PDB entry 1JLY | X-ray diffraction, 2.20 A resolution | chains A and B

Chain A (and B):
Molecule: Agglutinin
Source organism: Amaranthus caudatus
Notes: chain B of this document is another copy of the same molecule, construct and numbering; everything in this record applies to it too
Reference sequence: Q71QF2 (Q71QF2_AMACA); residues 1-303 here correspond to UniProt positions 2-304 (UniProt number = residue number + 1)
Amino-acid sequence (304 residues; numbered 0 to 303; the number before each row is that of its first residue; numbering starts at 0):
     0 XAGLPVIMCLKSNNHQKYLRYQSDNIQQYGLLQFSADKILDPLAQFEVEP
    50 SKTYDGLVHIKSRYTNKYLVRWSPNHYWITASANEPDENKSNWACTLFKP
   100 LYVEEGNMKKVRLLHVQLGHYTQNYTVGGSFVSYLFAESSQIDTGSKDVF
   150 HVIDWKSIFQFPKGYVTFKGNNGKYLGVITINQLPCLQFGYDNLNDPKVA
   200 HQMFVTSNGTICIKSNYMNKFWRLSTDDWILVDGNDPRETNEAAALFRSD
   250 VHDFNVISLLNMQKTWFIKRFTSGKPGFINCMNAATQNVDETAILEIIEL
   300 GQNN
Not modelled in the structure: 300-303
Sequence notes: conflict H14 (Asn15 in Q71QF2), Q122 (Glu123 in Q71QF2), G163 (Thr164 in Q71QF2), D227 (Asn228 in Q71QF2), G276 (Glu277 in Q71QF2), N287 (Ile288 in Q71QF2), Q301 (Ser302 in Q71QF2)
Modified / non-standard residues: FOR (formyl group) at position 0

How chain A and chain B interact:
Contacting residue pairs - 103 pairs, chain A then chain B:
  I6(A) - N65(B)
  N24(A) - D249(B)  hydrogen bond
  N24(A) - H251(B)
  N24(A) - N287(B)
  N24(A) - V288(B)  hydrogen bond (backbone-backbone)
  I25(A) - F266(B)
  I25(A) - N287(B)
  Q26(A) - L259(B)
  Q26(A) - T264(B)  hydrogen bond (side chain-backbone)
  Q26(A) - W265(B)
  Q26(A) - F266(B)
  Q26(A) - Q286(B)  hydrogen bond
  Q26(A) - N287(B)  hydrogen bond (backbone-side chain)
  Y28(A) - S248(B)
  Y28(A) - D249(B)
  L39(A) - Y63(B)  hydrogen bond (backbone-side chain)
  P41(A) - P41(B)  hydrophobic
  P41(A) - L42(B)  hydrophobic
  P41(A) - Y63(B)  hydrophobic
  L42(A) - P41(B)  hydrophobic
  Q44(A) - Y63(B)
  R62(A) - R62(B)  hydrogen bond (side chain-backbone)
  R62(A) - N65(B)
  Y63(A) - L39(B)  hydrogen bond (side chain-backbone)
  Y63(A) - P41(B)  hydrophobic
  Y63(A) - Q44(B)
  Y63(A) - W154(B)  hydrogen bond (backbone-side chain)
  T64(A) - W154(B)
  N65(A) - I6(B)
  N65(A) - R62(B)
  K66(A) - F158(B)
  V69(A) - N207(B)
  V69(A) - R247(B)
  R70(A) - R247(B)  hydrogen bond (backbone-side chain)
  W71(A) - R247(B)  hydrogen bond (backbone-side chain)
  W71(A) - L259(B)  hydrophobic
  W71(A) - M261(B)  hydrophobic
  W71(A) - T264(B)
  S72(A) - M261(B)
  P73(A) - N240(B)
  P73(A) - L245(B)
  N74(A) - A242(B)
  N74(A) - Q262(B)
  H75(A) - M261(B)
  H75(A) - T264(B)
  T79(A) - R247(B)
  S81(A) - N207(B)
  S81(A) - G208(B)
  S81(A) - R247(B)
  A82(A) - S206(B)
  A82(A) - N207(B)
  N83(A) - V204(B)
  N83(A) - T205(B)  hydrogen bond (side chain-backbone)
  N83(A) - S206(B)  hydrogen bond (backbone-backbone)
  N83(A) - G208(B)
  E84(A) - S206(B)  hydrogen bond (backbone-backbone)
  W92(A) - N207(B)
  W92(A) - N240(B)  hydrogen bond
  A93(A) - N207(B)
  S129(A) - Q286(B)  hydrogen bond
  W154(A) - Y63(B)  hydrogen bond (side chain-backbone)
  F158(A) - K66(B)
  V204(A) - N83(B)
  T205(A) - N83(B)  hydrogen bond (backbone-side chain)
  S206(A) - A82(B)
  S206(A) - N83(B)  hydrogen bond (backbone-backbone)
  S206(A) - E84(B)  hydrogen bond (backbone-backbone)
  N207(A) - V69(B)
  N207(A) - S81(B)
  N207(A) - A82(B)
  N207(A) - W92(B)
  N207(A) - A93(B)
  G208(A) - S81(B)
  G208(A) - N83(B)
  N240(A) - P73(B)
  N240(A) - W92(B)  hydrogen bond
  A242(A) - N74(B)
  L245(A) - P73(B)
  R247(A) - V69(B)
  R247(A) - R70(B)  hydrogen bond (side chain-backbone)
  R247(A) - W71(B)  hydrogen bond (side chain-backbone)
  R247(A) - T79(B)
  R247(A) - S81(B)
  S248(A) - Y28(B)
  D249(A) - N24(B)  hydrogen bond
  D249(A) - Y28(B)
  H251(A) - N24(B)
  L259(A) - W71(B)  hydrophobic
  M261(A) - W71(B)  hydrophobic
  M261(A) - H75(B)
  Q262(A) - N74(B)  hydrogen bond
  T264(A) - Q26(B)  hydrogen bond (backbone-side chain)
  T264(A) - W71(B)
  T264(A) - H75(B)
  W265(A) - Q26(B)
  F266(A) - I25(B)
  F266(A) - Q26(B)
  Q286(A) - Q26(B)  hydrogen bond
  Q286(A) - S129(B)  hydrogen bond
  N287(A) - N24(B)
  N287(A) - I25(B)
  N287(A) - Q26(B)  hydrogen bond (side chain-backbone)
  V288(A) - N24(B)  hydrogen bond (backbone-backbone)
Also at the interface, not in a pair above, chain A (53 interface residues in all): T209
Also at the interface, not in a pair above, chain B (54 interface residues in all): D40, T64, S72, T209

In short:
53 residues of chain A face 54 of chain B across their interface, with 30 hydrogen bonds. Polar contacts
include N24(A)-D249(B), Q26(A)-T264(B) and Q26(A)-Q286(B).
Both chains are Agglutinin (Amaranthus caudatus). Entry 1JLY (Crystal structure of amaranthus caudatus
agglutinin) was determined by X-ray diffraction.
